Entry 3CDN (X-ray diffraction, 2.00 A resolution); this record covers chain A.

[Chain A]
Protein: Pheromone-binding protein ASP1
From: Apis mellifera
UniProt: Q9U9J6 (Q9U9J6_APIME); residues 1-119 here correspond to UniProt positions 26-144 (UniProt number = residue number + 25)
Amino-acid sequence (119 residues; row label = number of the first residue in the row):
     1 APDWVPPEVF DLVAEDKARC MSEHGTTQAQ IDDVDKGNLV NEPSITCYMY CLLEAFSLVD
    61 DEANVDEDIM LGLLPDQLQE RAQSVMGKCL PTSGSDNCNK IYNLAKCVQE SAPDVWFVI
Unresolved in the structure: 1-3
Disulfide bonds: Cys-20/Cys-51, Cys-47/Cys-98, Cys-89/Cys-107

[In short]
Chain A is Pheromone-binding protein ASP1 (Apis mellifera); the structure, Crystal structure of a pheromone
binding protein from Apis mellifera soaked at pH 4.0, was determined by X-ray diffraction, deposited together
with 3BFA, 3BFB, 3BFH and 3CAB.
